PDB entry 7Z10 | electron microscopy, 3.87 A resolution | chains a and b of the 9 polymer chains in the assembly

[Chain a]
Name: Cytochrome c oxidase subunit 1
Source organism: Saccharomyces cerevisiae S288C
Notes: EC 7.1.1.9
UniProt: P00401 (COX1_YEAST); residue numbers follow UniProt; this construct covers 1-534
Amino-acid sequence (534 residues; row label = number of the first residue in the row):
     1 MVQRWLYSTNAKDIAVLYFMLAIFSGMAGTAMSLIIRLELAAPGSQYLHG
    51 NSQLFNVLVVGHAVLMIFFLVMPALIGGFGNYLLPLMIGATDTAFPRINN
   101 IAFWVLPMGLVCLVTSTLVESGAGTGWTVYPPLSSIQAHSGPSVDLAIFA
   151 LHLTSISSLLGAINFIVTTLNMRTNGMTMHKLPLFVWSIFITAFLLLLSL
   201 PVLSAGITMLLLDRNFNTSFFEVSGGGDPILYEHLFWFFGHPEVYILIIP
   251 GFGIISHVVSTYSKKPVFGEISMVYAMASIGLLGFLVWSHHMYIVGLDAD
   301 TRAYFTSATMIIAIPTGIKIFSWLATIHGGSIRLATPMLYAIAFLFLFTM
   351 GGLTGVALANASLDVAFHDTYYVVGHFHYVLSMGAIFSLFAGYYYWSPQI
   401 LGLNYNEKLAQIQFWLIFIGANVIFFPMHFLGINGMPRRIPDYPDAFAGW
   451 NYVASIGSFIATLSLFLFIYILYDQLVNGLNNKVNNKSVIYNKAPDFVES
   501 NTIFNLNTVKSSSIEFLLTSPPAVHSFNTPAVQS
Metal / ion sites: heme a Fe site 1: H62, H378; Cu ion: H241, H290, H291; Mg2+: D369 (shared with E223(b) of chain b); heme a Fe site 2 near H376 (its only coordinating residue here)
Ligand contacts:
  - heme a (HEA), molecule 1: F19, I23, G26, M27, T30, S33, I36, R37, L40, F55, V59, H62, A63, M66, I67, L70, V71, G126, W127, Y371, V374, F377, H378, L381, S382, I386, L389, F390, I417, I424, F425, M428, R438, R439, S458, A461, T462, L465, F468
  - heme a (HEA), molecule 2: W127, T128, W237, H241, V244, Y245, I248, H290, H291, Y293, T309, I312, A313, T316, G317, I320, F321, F348, T349, G352, L353, G355, V356, L358, A359, D364, H368, D369, V373, H376, F377, V380, L381, R438
Curated features (UniProtKB/Swiss-Prot):
  - binding site (Ca(2+)): E39, A42, G44, P441
  - binding site (Fe(II)-heme a): H62, H378
  - binding site (Cu cation): H241, H290, H291
  - binding site (O2): Y245
  - binding site (Mg(2+)): H368, D369
  - binding site (heme a3): H376
  - cross-link: H241 to Y245 (1'-histidyl-3'-tyrosine (His-Tyr))
From the paper describing this entry:
  - conformationally variable residues (side-chain flip): E39

[Chain b]
Name: Cytochrome c oxidase subunit 2
Source organism: Saccharomyces cerevisiae S288C
Notes: EC 1.9.3.1
UniProt: P00410 (COX2_YEAST); numbering as in UniProt (aligned over 16-251)
Amino-acid sequence (236 residues; numbered 16 to 251; the number before each row is that of its first residue):
    16 DVPTPYACYFQDSATPNQEGILELHDNIMFYLLVILGLVSWMLYTIVMTY
    66 SKNPIAYKYIKHGQTIEVIWTIFPAVILLIIAFPSFILLYLCDEVISPAM
   116 TIKAIGYQWYWKYEYSDFINDSGETVEFESYVIPDELLEEGQLRLLDTDT
   166 SMVVPVDTHIRFVVTAADVIHDFAIPSLGIKVDATPGRLNQVSALIQREG
   216 VFYGACSELCGTGHANMPIKIEAVSLPKFLEWLNEQ
Metal / ion sites: dinuclear copper ion: H186, C221, E223, C225, H229, M232; Mg2+: E223 (shared with D369(a) of chain a)
Ligand contacts: heme a (HEA): I50, V54, P89, I92, L93
Curated features (UniProtKB/Swiss-Prot):
  - binding site (Cu cation): H186, C221, E223, C225, H229, M232
  - binding site (Mg(2+)): E223
From the paper describing this entry:
  - conformationally variable residues (loop rearrangement, side-chain flip): Y130 to V141

[How chain a and chain b interact]
Pairs across the interface - 141 pairs, chain a then chain b:
  P43(a) with R159(b)
  G44(a) with R159(b)
  S52(a) with T227(b)
  Q53(a) with T227(b)
  N56(a) with L224(b); G226(b), hydrogen bond (side chain-backbone)
  G124(a) with L224(b)
  T125(a) with L224(b)
  G126(a) with L224(b)
  P131(a) with I185(b)
  P132(a) with D183(b); V184(b); I185(b)
  L133(a) with V184(b); L224(b); C225(b); G226(b)
  V223(a) with P201(b), hydrophobic; G202(b)
  D228(a) with G202(b)
  P229(a) with I185(b), hydrophobic
  I230(a) with T200(b); R203(b)
  K264(a) with A71(b); K73(b)
  K265(a) with Y72(b); K73(b); I75(b)
  P266(a) with K73(b)
  F268(a) with H77(b); G78(b); E82(b)
  G269(a) with K76(b)
  I294(a) with K196(b); V197(b), hydrophobic; D198(b)
  V295(a) with N205(b), hydrogen bond (backbone-side chain)
  G296(a) with N205(b)
  A299(a) with Y105(b); D108(b)
  D300(a) with Y105(b)
  R302(a) with L104(b); D108(b), salt bridge
  A303(a) with F101(b); Y105(b)
  T306(a) with F101(b)
  S307(a) with F101(b)
  M310(a) with L93(b); A97(b), hydrophobic
  I314(a) with P89(b), hydrophobic; A90(b), hydrophobic
  I318(a) with W85(b); T86(b)
  F321(a) with W85(b)
  S322(a) with W85(b)
  L324(a) with L58(b), hydrophobic; I61(b)
  A325(a) with W85(b), hydrophobic
  I327(a) with I61(b), hydrophobic
  H328(a) with I61(b); Y65(b), hydrogen bond
  G329(a) with Y65(b); Y72(b), hydrogen bond (backbone-backbone)
  G330(a) with Y65(b); N68(b), hydrogen bond (backbone-side chain)
  S331(a) with Y65(b); N68(b)
  I332(a) with I61(b); V62(b), hydrophobic; Y65(b), hydrogen bond (backbone-backbone); S66(b)
  I342(a) with L58(b); V62(b), hydrophobic
  F346(a) with S55(b); L58(b), hydrophobic
  T349(a) with V54(b)
  M350(a) with L51(b), hydrophobic
  L353(a) with L47(b); I50(b), hydrophobic; L51(b), hydrophobic
  V356(a) with L47(b), hydrophobic
  A357(a) with I43(b), hydrophobic; L47(b), hydrophobic
  N360(a) with I43(b); I96(b); S100(b), hydrogen bond
  A361(a) with L104(b), hydrophobic
  S362(a) with I36(b); L39(b); S100(b); L103(b); L104(b)
  L363(a) with I36(b); L39(b), hydrophobic; H40(b); I43(b), hydrophobic
  V365(a) with K196(b)
  A366(a) with I36(b), hydrophobic
  F367(a) with F25(b), hydrophobic; H40(b)
  H368(a) with K196(b); S222(b); E223(b), salt bridge
  D369(a) with S222(b); E223(b)
  T370(a) with K196(b)
  Y372(a) with M44(b)
  F430(a) with A22(b); C23(b), hydrophobic
  I433(a) with Y24(b); F25(b); H40(b)
  N434(a) with P18(b); T19(b); A22(b); Y24(b); F25(b); Q26(b), hydrogen bond (side chain-backbone)
  P437(a) with S222(b)
  R438(a) with H229(b), hydrogen bond (backbone-side chain)
  R439(a) with E223(b), salt bridge; L224(b); H229(b)
  I440(a) with H229(b); A230(b), hydrophobic
  D442(a) with R159(b), salt bridge; L160(b); A230(b)
  Y443(a) with R159(b); L160(b)
  P444(a) with L161(b), hydrophobic
  D445(a) with R159(b), salt bridge
  A446(a) with P18(b); T19(b); P20(b)
  F447(a) with P18(b), hydrophobic
  G449(a) with Y21(b)
  W450(a) with Y21(b); A22(b), hydrogen bond (side chain-backbone)
  F497(a) with P69(b); I70(b), hydrophobic
Interface residues without a listed pair, chain a (83 interface residues in all): Y130, A138, E233, S263, L334, L345, P441
Interface residues without a listed pair, chain b (76 interface residues in all): M57, I81, D187, G194, I195, A220

[In short]
83 residues of chain a and 76 residues of chain b are in contact, with 10 hydrogen bonds and 5 salt bridges.
Polar contacts include R302(a)-D108(b), H368(a)-E223(b) and R439(a)-E223(b). One heme a molecule is bound
between chain a and chain b. Chain a binds heme a. The paper reports conformational variability at E39(a) and
Y130(b).
Here chain a is Cytochrome c oxidase subunit 1 and chain b is Cytochrome c oxidase subunit 2, both from
Saccharomyces cerevisiae S288C. Entry 7Z10 (Monomeric respiratory complex IV isolated from S. cerevisiae) was
determined by electron microscopy.
